Entry 8FL8 (electron microscopy, 4.20 A resolution (low resolution: residue-level contacts below are approximate; hydrogen-bond / salt-bridge calls are withheld)); this record covers chains 7 and 6 of the 27 polymer chains in the assembly.

Chain 7:
Molecule: ATP synthase subunit d, mitochondrial
From: Saccharomyces cerevisiae
UniProtKB: P30902 (ATP7_YEAST); residues 3-173 here correspond to UniProt positions 4-174 (UniProt number = residue number + 1)
Chain sequence (171 residues; each row starts with the number of its first residue):
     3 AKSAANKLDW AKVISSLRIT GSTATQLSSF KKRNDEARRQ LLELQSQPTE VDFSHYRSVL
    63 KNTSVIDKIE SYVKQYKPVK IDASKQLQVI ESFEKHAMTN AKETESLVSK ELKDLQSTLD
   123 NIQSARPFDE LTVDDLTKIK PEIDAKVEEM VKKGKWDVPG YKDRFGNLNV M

Chain 6:
Molecule: ATP synthase subunit H, mitochondrial
From: Saccharomyces cerevisiae
UniProtKB: Q12349 (ATP14_YEAST); residues 4-92 here correspond to UniProt positions 36-124 (UniProt number = residue number + 32)
Chain sequence (89 residues; each row starts with the number of its first residue):
     4 QDLYLRELKD TKLAPSTLQD AEGNVKPWNP PQKPNLPELE LQGPEALKAY TEQNVETAHV
    64 AKESEEGESE PIEEDWLVLD DAEETKESH

Interface between chain 7 and chain 6:
Pairs across the interface (34):
  Arg20(7) with Lys89(6)
  Ile21(7) with Lys89(6); His92(6)
  Thr22(7) with His92(6)
  Gly23(7) with His92(6)
  Ser24(7) with His92(6)
  Lys70(7) with Asn57(6); Val58(6)
  Ile71(7) with Asn57(6); Glu59(6)
  Tyr74(7) with Val58(6); Glu59(6); Thr60(6); Ala61(6)
  Tyr78(7) with Ala61(6); His62(6); Val63(6)
  Lys82(7) with Val63(6); Ala64(6); Glu66(6)
  Ala85(7) with Glu66(6)
  Lys87(7) with Glu68(6); Glu69(6)
  Gln88(7) with Glu69(6)
  Val91(7) with Glu69(6); Ser72(6); Pro74(6)
  Ser94(7) with Pro74(6); Asp78(6)
  Phe95(7) with Glu77(6); Asp78(6)
  His98(7) with Asp78(6); Trp79(6)
  Asn102(7) with Leu82(6)
Also at the interface, not in a pair above, chain 7 (20 interface residues in all): Thr25, Gln77
Also at the interface, not in a pair above, chain 6 (21 interface residues in all): Glu73, Thr88

Summary:
The interface between chain 7 and chain 6 involves 20 residues on one side and 21 on the other.
Chain 7 is ATP synthase subunit d, mitochondrial and chain 6 is ATP synthase subunit H, mitochondrial, both
from Saccharomyces cerevisiae; the structure, Yeast ATP Synthase structure in presence of MgATP, was
determined by electron microscopy, deposited together with 8F29, 8F39 and 8FKJ.
